PDB entry 4M7J | X-ray diffraction, 1.95 A resolution | chains H and L

== Chain H ==
Name: S25-26 Fab (IgG1k) heavy chain
Source organism: Mus musculus
Notes: antibody fragment or engineered binder
Chain sequence (219 residues; each row starts with the number of its first residue; a row labelled like 82A-82C holds insertion residues (82A, then the next letters in order)):
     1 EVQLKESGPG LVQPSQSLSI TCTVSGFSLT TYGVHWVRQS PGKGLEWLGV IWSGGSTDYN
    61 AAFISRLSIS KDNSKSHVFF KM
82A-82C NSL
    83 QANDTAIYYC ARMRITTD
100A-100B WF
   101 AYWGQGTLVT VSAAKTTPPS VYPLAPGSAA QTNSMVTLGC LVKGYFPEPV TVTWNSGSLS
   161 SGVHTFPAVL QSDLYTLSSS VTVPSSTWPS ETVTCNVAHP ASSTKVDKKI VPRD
Cystine bridges: Cys22-Cys92, Cys140-Cys195
Glycans and other covalent adducts: N-acetylglucosamine (NAG) linked to Asn85
Metal / ion sites: K+: Thr30, Thr31

== Chain L ==
Name: S25-26 Fab (Igg1k) light chain
Source organism: Mus musculus
Notes: antibody fragment or engineered binder
Chain sequence (219 residues; numbered 1 to 214 plus 5 insertion-coded residues; the number before each row is that of its first residue; a row labelled like 27A-27E holds insertion residues (27A, then the next letters in order)):
     1 DILMNQTPLS LPVSLGDQAS ISCRSSQ
27A-27E YIVHR
    28 NGNTYLEWYL QKPGQSPKLL IYKVSNRFSG VPDRFSGSGS GTDFTLKISR VEAEDLGVYY
    88 CFQGSHVPYT FGGGTKLELK RADAAPTVSI FPPSSEQLTS GGASVVCFLN NFYPKDINVK
   148 WKIDGSERQN GVLNSWTDQD SKDSTYSMSS TLTLTKDEYE RHNSYTCEAT HKTSTSPIVK
   208 SFNRNEC
Cystine bridges: Cys23-Cys88, Cys134-Cys194

== Interface between chain H and chain L ==
Pairs across the interface - 85 pairs, chain H then chain L:
  His35(H) - Tyr96(L)
  Gln39(H) - Gln38(L)  hydrogen bond
  Gln39(H) - Tyr87(L)
  Leu45(H) - Tyr87(L)  hydrophobic
  Leu45(H) - Phe98(L)
  Trp47(H) - Pro95(L)  hydrophobic
  Trp47(H) - Tyr96(L)
  Trp47(H) - Phe98(L)
  Trp52(H) - Tyr96(L)
  Tyr59(H) - Val94(L)
  Asn60(H) - Pro95(L)
  Tyr91(H) - Gln38(L)  hydrogen bond
  Tyr91(H) - Ser43(L)
  Met95(H) - Glu34(L)
  Met95(H) - Tyr36(L)
  Met95(H) - Phe89(L)  hydrophobic
  Met95(H) - Phe98(L)  hydrophobic
  Arg96(H) - His27D(L)  hydrogen bond
  Arg96(H) - Tyr32(L)
  Arg96(H) - Glu34(L)  hydrogen bond (backbone-side chain)
  Arg96(H) - Phe89(L)
  Arg96(H) - Gly91(L)
  Arg96(H) - Tyr96(L)  hydrogen bond
  Ile97(H) - Tyr32(L)
  Ile97(H) - Glu34(L)  hydrogen bond (backbone-side chain)
  Ile97(H) - Leu46(L)  hydrophobic
  Ile97(H) - Tyr49(L)  hydrophobic
  Ile97(H) - Lys50(L)
  Thr98(H) - Asn30(L)
  Thr98(H) - Tyr32(L)  hydrogen bond
  Thr98(H) - Lys50(L)  hydrogen bond (backbone-side chain)
  Trp100A(H) - Tyr49(L)  hydrogen bond
  Trp100A(H) - Phe55(L)
  Trp100A(H) - Ser56(L)
  Ala101(H) - Leu46(L)  hydrophobic
  Ala101(H) - Phe55(L)
  Tyr102(H) - Phe55(L)
  Trp103(H) - Tyr36(L)
  Trp103(H) - Ser43(L)
  Trp103(H) - Pro44(L)
  Gly104(H) - Ser43(L)  hydrogen bond (backbone-side chain)
  Gln105(H) - Ser43(L)
  Tyr122(H) - Ser121(L)
  Tyr122(H) - Glu123(L)
  Tyr122(H) - Gln124(L)
  Tyr122(H) - Ser127(L)
  Pro123(H) - Ser121(L)
  Pro123(H) - Glu123(L)
  Leu124(H) - Phe118(L)
  Leu124(H) - Val133(L)  hydrophobic
  Ala125(H) - Phe118(L)
  Pro126(H) - Phe118(L)
  Gly127(H) - Pro119(L)
  Ser128(H) - Glu213(L)  hydrogen bond (side chain-backbone)
  Gln131(H) - Lys207(L)
  Thr137(H) - Ser116(L)
  Thr137(H) - Phe118(L)
  Leu141(H) - Ser131(L)
  Lys143(H) - Gln124(L)
  Lys143(H) - Ser131(L)
  His164(H) - Asn137(L)
  His164(H) - Asn138(L)  hydrogen bond
  His164(H) - Asp167(L)
  His164(H) - Ser174(L)  hydrogen bond
  Phe166(H) - Phe135(L)  hydrophobic
  Phe166(H) - Asn137(L)
  Phe166(H) - Ser162(L)
  Phe166(H) - Thr164(L)
  Phe166(H) - Ser174(L)
  Phe166(H) - Met175(L)
  Phe166(H) - Ser176(L)
  Pro167(H) - Ser162(L)  hydrogen bond (backbone-side chain)
  Pro167(H) - Trp163(L)
  Val169(H) - Leu160(L)  hydrophobic
  Val169(H) - Asn161(L)
  Leu170(H) - Leu160(L)
  Gln171(H) - Leu160(L)
  Gln171(H) - Thr180(L)  hydrogen bond
  Ser178(H) - Phe135(L)
  Ser179(H) - Phe135(L)
  Ser180(H) - Phe135(L)
  Ser180(H) - Asn137(L)  hydrogen bond
  Lys208(H) - Glu123(L)  salt bridge
  Arg213(H) - Pro119(L)
  Arg213(H) - Pro120(L)  hydrogen bond (side chain-backbone)
Also at the interface, not in a pair above, chain H (49 interface residues in all): Val37, Glu46, Asp58, Gly106, Val121, Ala129, Leu138, Gly139, Thr165
Also at the interface, not in a pair above, chain L (47 interface residues in all): Arg54, Cys214

== Summary ==
49 residues of chain H and 47 residues of chain L are in contact; the contacts include 17 hydrogen bonds and 1
salt bridge. Polar contacts include Lys208(H)-Glu123(L), Gln39(H)-Gln38(L) and Tyr91(H)-Gln38(L). Covalently
linked N-acetylglucosamine: at Asn85(H). Thr30(H) and Thr31(H) form the K+ site.
Chain H is S25-26 Fab (IgG1k) heavy chain and chain L is S25-26 Fab (Igg1k) light chain, both from Mus
musculus; the structure, Crystal structure of S25-26 in complex with Kdo(2.8)Kdo(2.4)Kdo trisaccharide, was
determined by X-ray diffraction, deposited together with 4M7Z, 4M93 and 4MA1.
